7QH7 - chains i and A of the 49 polymer chains in the assembly; structure by electron microscopy, 2.89 A resolution.

Chain i:
Molecule: 39S ribosomal protein L51, mitochondrial
Source organism: Homo sapiens
UniProt: Q4U2R6 (RM51_HUMAN); residue numbers follow UniProt; this construct covers 32-128
Amino-acid sequence (97 residues; numbered 32 to 128; the number before each row is that of its first residue):
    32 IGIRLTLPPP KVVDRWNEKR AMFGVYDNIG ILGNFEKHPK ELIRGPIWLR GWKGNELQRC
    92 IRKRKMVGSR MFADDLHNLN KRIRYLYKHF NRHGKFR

Chain A:
Molecule: 16S ribosomal RNA
Source organism: Homo sapiens
Sequence (1256 nucleotides; row label = number of the first residue in the row; note: 302 numbers in that range are skipped by the numbering (no residue carries them; nothing is unmodelled there)):
  1671 GCUAAACCUA GCCCCAAACC C
  1695 CCACCUUACU ACCA
  1711 CAAC
  1716 UUAGCCAAAC CAUUUAC
  1737 AUAAAGUAUA GGCGAUAGAA AUUGA
  1766 UGGCGCAAUA GAUAUAGUAC CGCAAGGGAA AGA
  1813 CAAGCAUAAU AUAGCAAGGA CUAACCCCUA UACCUUCUGC AUAAUGAAUU AACUAGAAAU
  1873 AACUUUGCAA GGAGAGCCAA AGCUAAGACC CCCGAAACCA GACGAGCUAC CUAAGAACAG
  1933 CUAAAAGAGC ACACCCGUCU AUGUAGCAAA AUAGUGGGAA GAUUUAUAGG UAGAGGCGAC
  1993 AAACCUACCG AGCCUGGUGA UAGCUGGUUG UCCAAGAUAG AAUCUUAGUU CAACUUUAAA
  2053 UUUGCCCACA GAACC
  2072 AAAUCCCCUU GUAAAUUUAA CUGUUAGUCC AAAGAGGAAC AGCUCUUUGG ACACUAGGAA
  2132 AAAACCUUGU AGAGAGAGUA AAAAAU
  2231 GAUCCCAAAC AUAUAACUGA ACUCCUCACA CCCAAUUGGA CCAAUCUAUC A
  2285 UAUAGAAGAA CUAAUGUUAG UAUAAGUAAC AUGAAAACAU UCUCCUCCGC AUAAGCCUGC
  2345 GUCAGAU
  2364 CUGACAAUUA ACAGCCCAAU AUCUACAAUC AACCAACAAG
  2407 UUAUUACCCU CACUGUCAAC CCAAC
  2433 CAGGCAUGCU CAUAAGGAAA GGUUAAAAAA AGUAAAAGGA ACUCGGCAAA UCUUACCCCG
  2493 CCUGUUUACC AAAAACAUCA CCUCUAGCAU CACCAGUAUU AGAGGCACCG CCU
  2611 CCUUAAAUAG G
  2637 CUCCACGAGG GUUCAGCUGU CUCUUACUUU UAACCAGUGA AAUUGACCUG CCCGUG
  2696 AGGCGGGCAU AACACAGCAA GACGA
  2723 AGACCCUAUG GAGCUUUAAU UUAUUAAUGC AAA
  2792 ACCUGCAUUA AAAAUUUCGG UUGGGGCGAC CUCGGAGCAG AACCCAACCU CCGAG
  2855 GCUAAGACUU CACCAGUCAA AGCGAA
  2896 GAUCCAAUAA CUUGACCAAC GGAACAAGUU ACCCUAGGG
  2944 CAAUCCUAUU CUAGAGUCCA UAUCAACAAU AGGGUUUAC
  2994 UGGAUCAGGA CAUCCCGAUG GUGCAGCCGC UAUUAAAGGU UCGUUUGUUC AACGAUUAAA
  3054 GUCCU
  3060 CGUGAUCUGA GUUCAGACCG GAGUAAUCCA GGUCGGUUUC UAUCUACUUU
  3113 AUUCCUCCCU GUACGAAAGG ACAAGAGAAA UAAGGCCUAC UUCACAAAGC GCCUUC
  3174 UAAAUGAUAU CAUCUCAACU UA
  3201 AUACCCACAC CCACCCAAGA ACAGGGUU
Ion coordination: Mg2+ site 1: C1725, C1726; Mg2+ site 2: A1757, U1758; Mg2+ site 3: G1776, A1779; Mg2+ site 4 near G1776 (its only coordinating residue here); Mg2+ site 5: U1778, A1779; Mg2+ site 6: A1814, A1815; Mg2+ site 7 near A1859 (its only coordinating residue here); Mg2+ site 8: A1869, C1902; Mg2+ site 9 near A1907 (its only coordinating residue here); Mg2+ site 10 near G1918 (its only coordinating residue here); Mg2+ site 11 near G2011 (its only coordinating residue here); Mg2+ site 12: G2015, U2731; 23 more Mg2+ sites not listed
Reported in the primary citation:
  - post-translational modification sites: G2815

How chain i and chain A interact:
Pairs across the interface (68; chain i residue first):
  Ile32(i) with A1675(A), phosphate contact; A1676(A), phosphate contact; C1813(A), phosphate contact; A1814(A), hydrogen bond to the sugar; A1863(A), sugar contact
  Gly33(i) with A1676(A), phosphate contact
  Arg35(i) with A1676(A), phosphate contact; C1677(A), sugar contact; C1678(A), salt bridge to the phosphate
  Leu36(i) with A1676(A), sugar contact
  Lys42(i) with C2276(A), salt bridge to the phosphate; U2277(A), salt bridge to the phosphate
  Arg46(i) with A2278(A), salt bridge to the phosphate; U2279(A), salt bridge to the phosphate; C2280(A), phosphate contact
  Trp47(i) with C2280(A), phosphate contact
  Arg51(i) with A2278(A), salt bridge to the phosphate; U2279(A), salt bridge to the phosphate
  Gly61(i) with G1886(A), base contact
  Phe66(i) with G1886(A), hydrogen bond to the base
  Lys68(i) with G1886(A), hydrogen bond to the base
  His69(i) with G1886(A), base contact
  Pro70(i) with G1886(A), base contact
  Gly76(i) with C1685(A), sugar contact; A1686(A), sugar contact
  Pro77(i) with C1685(A), sugar contact; A1686(A), phosphate contact
  Ile78(i) with A1686(A), hydrogen bond to the phosphate; A1687(A), phosphate contact
  Trp79(i) with C1685(A), phosphate contact; A1686(A), phosphate contact
  Asn86(i) with A1870(A), sugar contact
  Glu87(i) with A1869(A), base contact
  Arg93(i) with A1737(A), hydrogen bond to the sugar
  Lys94(i) with C1685(A), salt bridge to the phosphate
  His108(i) with G2009(A), salt bridge to the phosphate
  Lys112(i) with G2009(A), salt bridge to the phosphate; U2010(A), phosphate contact; G2011(A), salt bridge to the phosphate
  Arg113(i) with A1869(A), base contact; G2011(A), hydrogen bond to the base
  Arg115(i) with A1731(A), base contact; C1732(A), hydrogen bond to the base; G2009(A), hydrogen bond to the phosphate; U2010(A), salt bridge to the phosphate
  Tyr116(i) with A1869(A), hydrogen bond to the base; G2011(A), hydrogen bond to the base
  Tyr118(i) with A1731(A), stacking on the base; U1752(A), hydrogen bond to the phosphate; A1753(A), hydrogen bond to the phosphate
  Lys119(i) with A1731(A), base contact; A2012(A), hydrogen bond to the phosphate; U2013(A), salt bridge to the phosphate
  His120(i) with A1869(A), hydrogen bond to the base; C1903(A), salt bridge to the phosphate
  Phe121(i) with A1870(A), base contact
  Arg123(i) with C1721(A), sugar contact; A1722(A), sugar contact
  His124(i) with A1870(A), hydrogen bond to the base
  Gly125(i) with A1870(A), base contact; C1902(A), base contact
  Lys126(i) with C1902(A), hydrogen bond to the sugar; U2093(A), hydrogen bond to the sugar; U2267(A), salt bridge to the phosphate
  Phe127(i) with A1871(A), base contact; C1901(A), sugar contact; C1902(A), hydrogen bond to the base; U2093(A), phosphate contact
Interface residues without a listed pair, chain i (46 interface residues in all): Ile34, Pro40, Ile62, Arg81, Arg95, Lys96, Met97, Asn111, Ile114, Leu117, Arg128
Interface residues without a listed pair, chain A (42 interface residues in all): U1738, A1864, C1904, G2008, A2014, C2092

In short:
46 residues of chain i and 42 residues of chain A are in contact, with 18 hydrogen bonds, 15 salt bridges and
1 aromatic stacking contact. Among the polar pairs are Phe66(i)-G1886(A), Lys68(i)-G1886(A) and
Arg113(i)-G2011(A). C1725(A) and C1726(A) form the Mg2+ site 1. From the paper: a modification site at
G2815(A).
Chain i is 39S ribosomal protein L51, mitochondrial and chain A is 16S ribosomal RNA, both from Homo sapiens;
the structure, Cryo-EM structure of the human mtLSU assembly intermediate upon MRM2 depletion - class 4, was
determined by electron microscopy, deposited together with 7QH6.
